1LP9 - chains A and B of the 5 polymer chains in the assembly; structure by X-ray diffraction, 2.00 A resolution.

# Chain A
Name: HLA class I histocompatibility antigen, A-2 alpha chain
Organism: Homo sapiens
Reference sequence: P01892 (1A02_HUMAN); residues 1-275 here correspond to UniProt positions 25-299 (UniProt number = residue number + 24)
Amino-acid sequence (275 residues; each row starts with the number of its first residue):
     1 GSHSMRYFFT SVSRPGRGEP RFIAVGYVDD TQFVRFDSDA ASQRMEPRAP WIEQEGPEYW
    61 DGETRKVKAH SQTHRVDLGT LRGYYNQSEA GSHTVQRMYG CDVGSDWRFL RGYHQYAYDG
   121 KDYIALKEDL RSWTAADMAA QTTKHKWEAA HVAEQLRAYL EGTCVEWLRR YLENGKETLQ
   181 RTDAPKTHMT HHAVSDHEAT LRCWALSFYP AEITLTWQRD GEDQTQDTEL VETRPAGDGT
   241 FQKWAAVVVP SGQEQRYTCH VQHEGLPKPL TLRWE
Disulfide bonds: Cys101-Cys164, Cys203-Cys259

# Chain B
Name: Beta-2-microglobulin
Organism: Homo sapiens
Reference sequence: P61769 (B2MG_HUMAN); residues 1-99 here correspond to UniProt positions 21-119 (UniProt number = residue number + 20)
Amino-acid sequence (100 residues; each row starts with the number of its first residue; numbering starts at 0):
     0 MIQRTPKIQV YSRHPAENGK SNFLNCYVSG FHPSDIEVDL LKNGERIEKV EHSDLSFSKD
    60 WSFYLLYYTE FTPTEKDEYA CRVNHVTLSQ PKIVKWDRDM
Construct notes: initiating methionine (0)
Disulfide bonds: Cys25-Cys80
UniProt features mapped onto this chain:
  - modified residue: Gln2 (Pyrrolidone carboxylic acid)
  - glycosylation: Ile1 (N-linked (Glc) (glycation) isoleucine), Lys19 (N-linked (Glc) (glycation) lysine), Lys41 (N-linked (Glc) (glycation) lysine), Lys48 (N-linked (Glc) (glycation) lysine), Lys58 (N-linked (Glc) (glycation) lysine), Lys91 (N-linked (Glc) (glycation) lysine), Lys94 (N-linked (Glc) (glycation) lysine)

# Chain A / chain B interface
Residue-residue contacts (61; chain A residue first):
  Phe8(A) with Ser55(B); Phe56(B)
  Phe9(A) with Phe56(B)
  Thr10(A) with Leu54(B); Phe56(B); Phe62(B)
  Val12(A) with Ser33(B)
  Ile23(A) with Leu54(B)
  Val25(A) with Asp53(B); Leu54(B); Ser55(B)
  Tyr27(A) with Ser55(B); Tyr63(B), hydrogen bond
  Gln32(A) with Asp53(B), hydrogen bond
  Arg35(A) with Asp53(B), salt bridge
  Arg48(A) with Asp53(B), salt bridge
  Ser92(A) with Met0(B)
  His93(A) with Met0(B)
  Gln96(A) with His31(B), hydrogen bond; Phe56(B); Trp60(B), hydrogen bond (side chain-backbone); Phe62(B)
  Arg97(A) with Phe56(B)
  Met98(A) with Lys58(B)
  Tyr113(A) with Lys58(B)
  Gln115(A) with Lys58(B); Trp60(B)
  Tyr116(A) with Trp60(B)
  Ala117(A) with Trp60(B), hydrophobic
  Asp119(A) with Met0(B); Ile1(B); His31(B)
  Gly120(A) with Ile1(B); Arg3(B), hydrogen bond (backbone-side chain); His31(B), hydrogen bond (backbone-side chain)
  Lys121(A) with Ile1(B)
  Asp122(A) with Trp60(B), hydrogen bond
  Thr190(A) with Met99(B), hydrogen bond (side chain-backbone)
  His192(A) with Asp98(B), hydrogen bond (side chain-backbone); Met99(B), hydrogen bond (side chain-backbone)
  Arg202(A) with Met99(B), hydrogen bond (side chain-backbone)
  Trp204(A) with Met99(B), hydrogen bond (side chain-backbone)
  Val231(A) with Gln8(B)
  Glu232(A) with Gln8(B), hydrogen bond (backbone-side chain); Ser28(B)
  Thr233(A) with Tyr26(B)
  Arg234(A) with Gln8(B), hydrogen bond; Tyr10(B); Tyr26(B)
  Pro235(A) with Tyr10(B), hydrogen bond (backbone-side chain); Asn24(B); Tyr26(B)
  Ala236(A) with Arg12(B), hydrogen bond (backbone-side chain); Asn24(B), hydrogen bond (backbone-side chain)
  Gly237(A) with Arg12(B), hydrogen bond (backbone-side chain)
  Asp238(A) with Arg12(B); His13(B)
  Gln242(A) with Tyr10(B); Ser11(B); Arg12(B), hydrogen bond (side chain-backbone)
  Trp244(A) with Met99(B)
Also at the interface, not in a pair above, chain A (38 interface residues in all): Thr94
Also at the interface, not in a pair above, chain B (26 interface residues in all): Pro32, Ser57, Leu65

# Summary
38 residues of chain A face 26 of chain B across their interface; the contacts include 19 hydrogen bonds and 2
salt bridges. Polar contacts include Arg35(A)-Asp53(B), Arg48(A)-Asp53(B) and Tyr27(A)-Tyr63(B).
Chain A is HLA class I histocompatibility antigen, A-2 alpha chain and chain B is Beta-2-microglobulin, both
from Homo sapiens; the structure, Xenoreactive complex AHIII 12.2 TCR bound to p1049/HLA-A2.1, was determined
by X-ray diffraction.
